Entry 5XM0 (X-ray diffraction, 2.87 A resolution); this record covers chains C and I of the 10 polymer chains in the assembly.

[Chain C]
Name: Histone H2A type 1-B
Organism: Mus musculus
UniProt: C0HKE1 (H2A1B_MOUSE); residues 0-129 here correspond to UniProt positions 1-130 (UniProt number = residue number + 1)
Amino-acid sequence (133 residues; numbered -3 to 129; the number before each row is that of its first residue; numbers below 1 keep their minus sign (Gly-3 is residue -3)):
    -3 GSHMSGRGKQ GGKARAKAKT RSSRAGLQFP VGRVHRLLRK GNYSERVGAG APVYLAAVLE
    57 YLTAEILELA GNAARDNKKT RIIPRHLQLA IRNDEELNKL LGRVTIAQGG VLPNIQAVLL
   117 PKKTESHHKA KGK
Disordered / not traced: -3 to 13, 119-129
Sequence notes: expression tag (-3 to -1)

[Chain I]
Molecule: 146-nt DNA strand
Organism: Homo sapiens
Sequence (146 nucleotides; each row starts with the number of its first residue):
     1 ATCAATATCC ACCTGCAGAT TCTACCAAAA GTGTATTTGG AAACTGCTCC ATCAAAAGGC
    61 ATGTTCAGCT GAATTCAGCT GAACATGCCT TTTGATGGAG CAGTTTCCAA ATACACTTTT
   121 GGTAGAATCT GCAGGTGGAT ATTGAT

[Interface between chain C and chain I]
Pairs across the interface - 13 pairs, chain C then chain I:
  Ala14(C) with DA30(I), phosphate contact; DG31(I), phosphate contact
  Lys15(C) with DA30(I), phosphate contact; DG31(I), hydrogen bond to the phosphate
  Thr16(C) with DA30(I), phosphate contact
  Arg17(C) with DA30(I), salt bridge to the phosphate
  Arg20(C) with DG31(I), salt bridge to the phosphate
  Gly28(C) with DA29(I), sugar contact
  Arg29(C) with DA29(I), sugar contact
  Arg32(C) with DA29(I), salt bridge to the phosphate
  Arg42(C) with DT38(I), sugar contact
  Lys74(C) with DA11(I), salt bridge to the phosphate
  Arg77(C) with DA19(I), sugar contact
Also at the interface, not in a pair above, chain I (7 interface residues in all): DC10

[Summary]
11 residues of chain C and 7 residues of chain I are in contact, with 1 hydrogen bond and 4 salt bridges.
Polar contacts include Lys15(C)-DG31(I), Arg17(C)-DA30(I) and Arg20(C)-DG31(I).
Chain C is Histone H2A type 1-B (Mus musculus) and chain I is a 146-nt DNA strand (Homo sapiens); the
structure, The mouse nucleosome structure containing H2A, H2B type3-A, H3.3, and H4, was determined by X-ray
diffraction, deposited together with 5XM1.
